Entry 3S03 (X-ray diffraction, 2.50 A resolution); this record covers chains A and D.

== Chain A (and D) ==
Protein: Motility protein B
Source organism: Helicobacter pylori
Notes: fragment: c-terminal domain; chain D of this document is another copy of the same molecule, construct and numbering; everything in this record applies to it too
UniProt: P56427 (MOTB_HELPY); residues 97-256 here correspond to UniProt positions 98-257 (UniProt number = residue number + 1)
Amino-acid sequence (166 residues; numbered 91 to 256; the number before each row is that of its first residue):
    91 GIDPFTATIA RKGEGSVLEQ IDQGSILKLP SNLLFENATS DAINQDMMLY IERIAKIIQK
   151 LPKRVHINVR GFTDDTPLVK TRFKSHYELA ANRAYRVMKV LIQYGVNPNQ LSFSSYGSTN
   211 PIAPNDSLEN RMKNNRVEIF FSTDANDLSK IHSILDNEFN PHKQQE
Disordered / not traced: 91-105, 251-256 (chain D: 91-102, 207-219, 252-256)
Sequence notes: expression tag (91-96)

== Interface between chain A and chain D ==
Residue-residue contacts (42):
  Ser106(A) with Asn250(D)
  Leu108(A) with His242(D); Leu245(D), hydrophobic; Asp246(D); Asn250(D)
  Gln110(A) with His242(D)
  Asp112(A) with Leu238(D)
  Gln113(A) with Leu238(D)
  Gly114(A) with Leu238(D)
  Ser115(A) with Ile241(D); His242(D), hydrogen bond; Leu245(D)
  Leu117(A) with Phe249(D), hydrophobic
  Arg143(A) with Glu248(D), hydrogen bond (side chain-backbone); Phe249(D)
  Ile147(A) with Leu245(D), hydrophobic; Glu248(D); Phe249(D), hydrophobic
  Lys150(A) with Ile244(D)
  Leu151(A) with Ile244(D), hydrophobic
  Arg154(A) with Asp237(D), salt bridge
  Val155(A) with Ile241(D), hydrophobic
  Phe231(A) with Ile241(D), hydrophobic; Leu245(D), hydrophobic
  Thr233(A) with Ile241(D)
  Asp237(A) with Arg154(D), salt bridge
  Leu238(A) with Asp112(D); Gln113(D)
  Ile241(A) with Leu151(D), hydrophobic; Val155(D), hydrophobic
  His242(A) with Leu108(D); Gln110(D), hydrogen bond; Ser115(D)
  Ile244(A) with Leu151(D), hydrophobic
  Leu245(A) with Leu108(D); Ser115(D); Ile147(D), hydrophobic; Phe231(D), hydrophobic
  Asp246(A) with Leu108(D)
  Glu248(A) with Ile147(D)
  Phe249(A) with Tyr140(D); Ile144(D), hydrophobic
Other interface residues (no listed pair), chain A (30 interface residues in all): Val107, Glu109, Ile144, Pro152, Ser232
Other interface residues (no listed pair), chain D (29 interface residues in all): Gly114, Leu117, Arg143, Lys150, Ser232, Thr233, Lys240

== Overview ==
30 residues of chain A and 29 residues of chain D are in contact, with 3 hydrogen bonds and 2 salt bridges.
Among the polar pairs are Arg154(A)-Asp237(D), Ser115(A)-His242(D) and Arg143(A)-Glu248(D).
Both chains are Motility protein B (Helicobacter pylori). Entry 3S03 (The crystal structure of the periplasmic
domain of Helicobacter pylori MotB (residues 97-256, P43)) was determined by X-ray diffraction together with
3S02, 3S06, 3S0H, 3S0W and 3S0Y from the same study.
